8XK0 - chains A and C of the 3 polymer chains in the assembly; structure by electron microscopy, 2.96 A resolution.

# Chain A
Protein: KmAgo
From: Kurthia massiliensis
Chain sequence (737 residues; numbered 1 to 737; the number before each row is that of its first residue):
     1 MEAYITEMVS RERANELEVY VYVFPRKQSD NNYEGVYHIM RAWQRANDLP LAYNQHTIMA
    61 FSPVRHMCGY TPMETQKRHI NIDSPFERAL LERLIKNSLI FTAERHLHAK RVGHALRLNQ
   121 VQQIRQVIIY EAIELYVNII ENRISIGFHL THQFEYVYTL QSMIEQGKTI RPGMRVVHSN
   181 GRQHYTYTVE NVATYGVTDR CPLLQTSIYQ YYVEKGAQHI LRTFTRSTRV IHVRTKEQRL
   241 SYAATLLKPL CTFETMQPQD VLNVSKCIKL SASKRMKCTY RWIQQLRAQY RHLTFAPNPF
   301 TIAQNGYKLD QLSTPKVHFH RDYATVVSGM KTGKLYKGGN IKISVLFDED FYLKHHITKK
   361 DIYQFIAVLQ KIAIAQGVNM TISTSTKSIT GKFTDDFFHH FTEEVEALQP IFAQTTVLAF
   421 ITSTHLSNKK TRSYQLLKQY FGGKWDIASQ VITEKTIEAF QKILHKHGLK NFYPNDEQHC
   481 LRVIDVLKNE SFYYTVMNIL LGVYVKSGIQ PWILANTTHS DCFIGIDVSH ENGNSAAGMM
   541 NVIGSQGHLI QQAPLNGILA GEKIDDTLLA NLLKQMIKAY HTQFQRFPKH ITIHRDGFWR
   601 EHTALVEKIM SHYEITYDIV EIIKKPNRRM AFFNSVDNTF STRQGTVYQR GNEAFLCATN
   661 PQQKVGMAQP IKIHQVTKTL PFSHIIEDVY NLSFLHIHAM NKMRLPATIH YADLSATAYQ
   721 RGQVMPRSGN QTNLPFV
Disordered / not traced: 26-31, 188-226
Metal / ion sites: Mn2+: Val737 (shared with 2 residues of chain B)
Reported in the primary citation:
  - Mn2+ coordination: Asp527
  - catalytic residues: Asp527, Asp596, Asp713
  - conformationally variable residues (side-chain flip): Glu562
  - mutagenesis - R41A, Y53A, R93A, K96A, H114A, N138A, Y187A, Y211A, Y242A, F253A, K269A, Y494A, K664A, K672A: increased catalytic activity
  - mutagenesis - D527A, D596A, K624A, K625A, D713A: abolished catalytic activity
  - mutagenesis - E562A (over 50%): decreased catalytic activity on guide DNA targeting RNA
  - mutagenesis - E562A: unchanged catalytic activity on targeting DNA
  - mutagenesis - Y33A, K672A, R721A: decreased catalytic activity
  - mutagenesis - E562A: abolished catalytic activity on guide RNA

# Chain C
Molecule: target DNA
Sequence (19 nucleotides; numbered -2 to 16; the number before each row is that of its first residue; numbers below 1 keep their minus sign (DT-2 is residue -2)):
    -2 TATACAACCT ACTACCTCA
Disordered / not traced: -2 to 0, 16
Metal / ion sites: Mn2+ near DT7 (its only coordinating residue here)

# Interface between chain A and chain C
Pairs across the interface - 37 pairs, chain A then chain C:
  Tyr33(A) - DA1(C)  base contact
  Tyr37(A) - DC2(C)  phosphate contact
  Tyr53(A) - DA1(C)  hydrogen bond to the sugar
  Arg93(A) - DC2(C)  base contact
  Lys96(A) - DA3(C)  salt bridge to the phosphate
  Tyr136(A) - DA4(C)  phosphate contact
  Asn138(A) - DA4(C)  hydrogen bond to the phosphate
  Phe253(A) - DT10(C)  base contact
  Phe253(A) - DA11(C)  sugar contact
  Glu254(A) - DT10(C)  sugar contact
  Val261(A) - DA11(C)  phosphate contact
  Leu262(A) - DC12(C)  sugar contact
  Ser265(A) - DC12(C)  sugar contact
  Lys269(A) - DC12(C)  base contact
  Tyr494(A) - DC15(C)  sugar contact
  Asp527(A) - DT7(C)  phosphate contact
  Val528(A) - DT7(C)  phosphate contact
  His530(A) - DC6(C)  sugar contact
  His530(A) - DT7(C)  hydrogen bond to the sugar
  Glu531(A) - DA8(C)  sugar contact
  Asp596(A) - DC6(C)  phosphate contact
  Asp596(A) - DT7(C)  phosphate contact
  Phe598(A) - DA4(C)  phosphate contact
  Phe598(A) - DC5(C)  phosphate contact
  Ile622(A) - DC6(C)  phosphate contact
  Ile623(A) - DC5(C)  phosphate contact
  Ile623(A) - DC6(C)  phosphate contact
  Lys624(A) - DC6(C)  salt bridge to the phosphate
  Lys624(A) - DT7(C)  salt bridge to the phosphate
  Lys625(A) - DC5(C)  sugar contact
  Lys625(A) - DC6(C)  hydrogen bond to the phosphate
  Gln662(A) - DT14(C)  phosphate contact
  Lys664(A) - DC13(C)  phosphate contact
  Lys664(A) - DT14(C)  phosphate contact
  Asn701(A) - DC15(C)  base contact
  Thr717(A) - DA8(C)  phosphate contact
  Arg721(A) - DC9(C)  salt bridge to the phosphate
Also at the interface, not in a pair above, chain A (36 interface residues in all): Glu34, Val137, Ser491, Ser529, Gly597, Pro626, Val665

# Overview
Chain A and chain C form an interface of 36 and 15 residues respectively, with 4 hydrogen bonds and 4 salt
bridges. Polar contacts include Tyr53(A)-DA1(C), His530(A)-DT7(C) and Asn138(A)-DA4(C). From the paper:
catalytic residues Asp527(A), Asp596(A) and Asp713(A); R41A, Y53A and R93A of chain A, among others, increase
catalytic activity; 22 substitutions were tested in all.
Here chain A is KmAgo (Kurthia massiliensis) and chain C is target DNA. Entry 8XK0 (Structure of the Argonaute
protein from Kurthia massiliensis in complex with guide DNA and 19-mer target ...) was determined by electron
microscopy, deposited together with 8XHV and 8XJX.
